PDB entry 8VMJ | electron microscopy, 3.10 A resolution | chains H and O of the 10 polymer chains in the assembly

# Chain H
Molecule: 157-nt DNA strand
Source organism: Homo sapiens
Sequence (157 nucleotides; each row starts with the number of its first residue):
     1 CAGGATGTATATATCTGAGACGTGCCTGGAGACTAGGGAGTAATCCCCTT
    51 GGCGGTTTAAACGCGGGGGACAGCGCGTACGTGCGTTTTAGCGGTGCTAG
   101 AGCTGTCTACGACCAATTGAGCGGCCTGGGCACCGGGATTCTCCAGCCGC
   151 CGGCAGC

# Chain O
Molecule: Histone H3.2
Source organism: Homo sapiens
Reference sequence: Q71DI3 (H32_HUMAN); residues 0-135 here correspond to UniProt positions 1-136 (UniProt number = residue number + 1)
Amino-acid sequence (136 residues; numbered 0 to 135; the number before each row is that of its first residue; numbering starts at 0):
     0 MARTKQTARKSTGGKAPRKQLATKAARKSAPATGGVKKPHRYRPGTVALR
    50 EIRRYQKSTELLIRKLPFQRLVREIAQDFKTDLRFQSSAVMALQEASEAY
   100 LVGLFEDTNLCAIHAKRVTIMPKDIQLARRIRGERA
Unresolved in the structure: 0-36
Modified / non-standard residues: Lys-4 (N-trimethyllysine; M3L)
UniProt features mapped onto this chain:
  - modified residue: Arg-2 (Asymmetric dimethylarginine), Thr-3 (Phosphothreonine), Lys-4 (Allysine), Gln-5 (5-glutamyl dopamine), Thr-6 (Phosphothreonine), Arg-8 (Citrulline), Lys-9 (N6,N6,N6-trimethyllysine), Ser-10 (ADP-ribosylserine), Thr-11 (Phosphothreonine), Lys-14 (N6-(2-hydroxyisobutyryl)lysine), Arg-17 (Asymmetric dimethylarginine), Lys-18 (N6-(2-hydroxyisobutyryl)lysine), Lys-23 (N6-(2-hydroxyisobutyryl)lysine), Arg-26 (Citrulline), Lys-27 (N6,N6,N6-trimethyllysine), Ser-28 (ADP-ribosylserine), Lys-36 (N6,N6,N6-trimethyllysine), Lys-37 (N6-methyllysine), Tyr-41 (Phosphotyrosine), Lys-56 (N6,N6,N6-trimethyllysine) and 8 more in UniProt
  - lipidation: Lys-18 (N6-decanoyllysine), Cys-110 (S-palmitoyl cysteine)

# Chain H / chain O interface
Contacting residue pairs (21; chain H residue first):
  DT82(H) / Arg-40(O)  base contact
  DT82(H) / Pro-43(O)  phosphate contact
  DT82(H) / Gly-44(O)  phosphate contact
  DG83(H) / Arg-40(O)  hydrogen bond to the base
  DG83(H) / Tyr-41(O)  sugar contact
  DG83(H) / Arg-42(O)  sugar contact
  DG83(H) / Pro-43(O)  phosphate contact
  DG83(H) / Gly-44(O)  hydrogen bond to the phosphate
  DG83(H) / Thr-45(O)  phosphate contact
  DG83(H) / Val-46(O)  phosphate contact
  DG83(H) / Ala-47(O)  hydrogen bond to the phosphate
  DC84(H) / Arg-40(O)  sugar contact
  DC84(H) / Tyr-41(O)  phosphate contact
  DC84(H) / Val-46(O)  phosphate contact
  DG91(H) / Leu-65(O)  phosphate contact
  DG91(H) / Pro-66(O)  sugar contact
  DG91(H) / Arg-69(O)  salt bridge to the phosphate
  DC92(H) / Arg-63(O)  salt bridge to the phosphate
  DC92(H) / Lys-64(O)  phosphate contact
  DC92(H) / Leu-65(O)  hydrogen bond to the phosphate
  DA101(H) / Arg-83(O)  sugar contact
Interface residues without a listed pair, chain H (9 interface residues in all): DT6, DG7, DA9
Interface residues without a listed pair, chain O (16 interface residues in all): His-39, Arg-49

# In short
The interface between chain H and chain O involves 9 residues on one side and 16 on the other, with 4 hydrogen
bonds and 2 salt bridges. Polar contacts include DG83(H)/Arg-40(O), DG83(H)/Gly-44(O) and DG83(H)/Ala-47(O).
Here chain H is a 157-nt DNA strand and chain O is Histone H3.2, both from Homo sapiens. Entry 8VMJ (H3K4me3
nucleosome bound to PRC2_AJ119-450) was determined by electron microscopy together with 8VMI, 8VML, 8VMN,
8VNV, 8VNZ, 8VO0 and 8VOB from the same study.
